PDB entry 1GGE | X-ray diffraction, 1.89 A resolution | chains B and D of the 4 polymer chains in the assembly

# Chain B (and D)
Molecule: Protein (CATALASE hpii)
Organism: Escherichia coli
Notes: EC 1.11.1.6; chain D of this document is another copy of the same molecule, construct and numbering; everything in this record applies to it too
UniProtKB: P21179 (CATE_ECOLI); residues 1-753 here = UniProt positions 1-753
Amino-acid sequence (753 residues; each row starts with the number of its first residue):
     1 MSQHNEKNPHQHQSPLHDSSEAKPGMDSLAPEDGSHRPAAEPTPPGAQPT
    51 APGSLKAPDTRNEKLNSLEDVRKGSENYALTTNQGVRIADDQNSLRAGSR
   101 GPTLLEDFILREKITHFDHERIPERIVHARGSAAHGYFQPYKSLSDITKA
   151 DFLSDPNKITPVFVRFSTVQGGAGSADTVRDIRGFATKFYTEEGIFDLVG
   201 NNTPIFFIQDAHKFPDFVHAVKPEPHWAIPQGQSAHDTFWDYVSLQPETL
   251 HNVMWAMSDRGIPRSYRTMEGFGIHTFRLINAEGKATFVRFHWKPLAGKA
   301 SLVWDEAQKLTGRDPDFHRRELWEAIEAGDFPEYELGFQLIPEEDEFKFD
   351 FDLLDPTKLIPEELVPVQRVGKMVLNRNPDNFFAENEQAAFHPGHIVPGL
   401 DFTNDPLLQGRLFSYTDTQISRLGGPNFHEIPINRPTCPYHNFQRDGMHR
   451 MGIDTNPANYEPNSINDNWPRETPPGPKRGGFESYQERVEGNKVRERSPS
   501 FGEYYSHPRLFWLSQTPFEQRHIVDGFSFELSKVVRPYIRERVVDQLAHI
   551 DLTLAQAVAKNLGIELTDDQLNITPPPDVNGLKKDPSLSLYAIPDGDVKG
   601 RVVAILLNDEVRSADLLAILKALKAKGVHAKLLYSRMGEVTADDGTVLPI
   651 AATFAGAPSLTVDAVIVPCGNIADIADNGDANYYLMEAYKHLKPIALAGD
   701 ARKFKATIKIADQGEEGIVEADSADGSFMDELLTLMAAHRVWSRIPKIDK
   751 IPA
Not modelled in the structure: 1-26
Covalently attached groups: covalent link His392-Tyr415
Metal / ion sites: cis-heme d hydroxychlorin gamma-spirolactone Fe near Tyr415 (its only coordinating residue here)
Ligand contacts:
  - cis-heme d hydroxychlorin gamma-spirolactone (HDD), molecule 1: Ile114, Phe117, Asp118
  - cis-heme d hydroxychlorin gamma-spirolactone (HDD), molecule 2: Arg125, Ile126, Val127, His128, Arg165, Ser167, Gly184, Phe185, Ala186, Val199, Gly200, Asn201, Phe206, Ala211, Phe214, Ile274, His275, Ala389, Phe391, Leu407, Gly410, Arg411, Ser414, Tyr415, Thr418, Gln419, Arg422
From the paper describing this entry:
  - catalytic residues: His128, Asn201 (citing earlier work)
  - post-translational modification sites: His392, Tyr415

# How chain B and chain D interact
Residue-residue contacts - 286 pairs, chain B then chain D:
  Asp27(B) with Asn468(D), hydrogen bond; Arg471(D), hydrogen bond (backbone-side chain)
  Ser28(B) with Asp467(D), hydrogen bond
  Leu29(B) with Pro462(D), hydrophobic; Asn463(D); Ser464(D); Asp467(D), hydrogen bond (backbone-side chain); Asn468(D)
  Ala30(B) with Ser464(D); Asp467(D), hydrogen bond (backbone-side chain)
  His36(B) with Ser464(D); Ile465(D)
  Arg37(B) with Ile465(D); Asn466(D), hydrogen bond; Asp467(D)
  Pro52(B) with Thr455(D)
  Ser54(B) with Thr455(D)
  Leu55(B) with Thr455(D)
  Val71(B) with Met451(D); Gly452(D); Ile453(D), hydrogen bond (backbone-backbone)
  Arg72(B) with Ile453(D)
  Lys73(B) with Tyr440(D), hydrogen bond (side chain-backbone); His441(D); Ile453(D), hydrogen bond (backbone-backbone); Asp454(D); Thr455(D), hydrogen bond (backbone-side chain)
  Gly74(B) with His441(D); Thr455(D)
  Ser75(B) with Asn456(D); Asn466(D), hydrogen bond; Trp469(D); Pro470(D)
  Glu76(B) with Asn466(D); Trp469(D)
  Asn77(B) with Trp469(D)
  Tyr78(B) with His441(D); Trp469(D); Pro470(D); Arg471(D), hydrogen bond (backbone-backbone)
  Ala79(B) with His441(D); Pro470(D); Arg471(D); Thr473(D)
  Leu80(B) with His441(D); Asn442(D); Phe443(D), hydrophobic; Pro470(D); Arg471(D), hydrogen bond (backbone-backbone); Glu472(D)
  Thr81(B) with Tyr440(D); His441(D), hydrogen bond (backbone-backbone); Asn442(D), hydrogen bond (backbone-side chain)
  Thr82(B) with Tyr440(D); Asn442(D)
  Asn83(B) with His429(D); Pro436(D); Tyr440(D); Asn442(D), hydrogen bond; Gln444(D), hydrogen bond
  Gln84(B) with Gly194(D); Ile195(D), hydrogen bond (backbone-backbone); His395(D), hydrogen bond; Phe428(D); His429(D); Pro436(D)
  Gly85(B) with Glu193(D); Gly194(D); Cys438(D); Pro439(D)
  Val86(B) with Glu193(D); Ile396(D); Pro398(D); Phe482(D), hydrophobic
  Arg87(B) with Thr473(D); Arg479(D), hydrogen bond (side chain-backbone); Gly480(D); Gly481(D); Phe482(D), hydrogen bond (backbone-backbone)
  Ile88(B) with Glu472(D); Thr473(D), hydrogen bond (backbone-backbone)
  Ala89(B) with Glu472(D); Thr473(D); Gly481(D); Phe482(D)
  Asp90(B) with Glu472(D)
  Asp91(B) with Glu461(D); Glu472(D), hydrogen bond (backbone-side chain)
  Gln92(B) with Glu461(D), hydrogen bond; Glu472(D), hydrogen bond
  Leu95(B) with Ser484(D)
  Ala97(B) with Val489(D), hydrophobic
  Leu105(B) with Gln409(D); Phe413(D), hydrophobic
  Glu106(B) with Phe402(D); Gln409(D), hydrogen bond; Leu412(D)
  Phe108(B) with Gly394(D); Phe402(D), hydrophobic; Phe482(D), hydrophobic
  Arg111(B) with Leu412(D), hydrogen bond (side chain-backbone); Phe413(D)
  Glu112(B) with Gln444(D), hydrogen bond
  Lys113(B) with Gln444(D)
  Thr115(B) with Ile420(D)
  His116(B) with Pro426(D); Asn427(D), hydrogen bond; Gln444(D); Arg445(D), hydrogen bond (side chain-backbone); Asp446(D); Arg450(D)
  His119(B) with Ile420(D); Pro426(D); Gly447(D)
  Glu120(B) with Arg445(D); Asp446(D); Gly447(D), hydrogen bond (backbone-backbone)
  Arg121(B) with Asp446(D), salt bridge
  Ile122(B) with Met448(D), hydrophobic
  Pro123(B) with Met448(D)
  Glu193(B) with Gly85(D); Val86(D)
  Gly194(B) with Gln84(D); Gly85(D)
  Ile195(B) with Gln84(D), hydrogen bond (backbone-backbone)
  Asp380(B) with Ile453(D); Asp454(D); Thr455(D)
  Asn381(B) with Asp454(D)
  Phe383(B) with Asp446(D); Gly447(D); Arg450(D)
  Glu385(B) with Ile453(D)
  Gln388(B) with Gly447(D); His449(D); Arg450(D), hydrogen bond (side chain-backbone)
  Gly394(B) with Phe108(D)
  His395(B) with Gln84(D)
  Ile396(B) with Val86(D)
  Pro398(B) with Val86(D)
  Phe402(B) with Glu106(D); Phe108(D), hydrophobic
  Gln409(B) with Leu105(D); Glu106(D), hydrogen bond
  Leu412(B) with Glu106(D); Arg111(D), hydrogen bond (backbone-side chain)
  Phe413(B) with Leu105(D), hydrophobic; Arg111(D)
  Ile420(B) with Thr115(D); His119(D)
  Ser421(B) with Met448(D)
  Arg422(B) with Met448(D)
  Leu423(B) with Met448(D); His449(D)
  Gly424(B) with Met448(D), hydrogen bond (backbone-side chain); His449(D)
  Pro426(B) with His116(D); His119(D)
  Asn427(B) with His116(D), hydrogen bond
  Phe428(B) with Gln84(D)
  His429(B) with Asn83(D); Gln84(D)
  Glu430(B) with Met451(D)
  Pro432(B) with Met451(D)
  Pro436(B) with Asn83(D); Gln84(D)
  Cys438(B) with Gly85(D)
  Pro439(B) with Thr81(D); Gly85(D)
  Tyr440(B) with Lys73(D); Thr81(D); Thr82(D); Asn83(D)
  His441(B) with Lys73(D); Gly74(D); Tyr78(D); Ala79(D); Leu80(D); Thr81(D), hydrogen bond (backbone-backbone)
  Asn442(B) with Leu80(D); Thr81(D), hydrogen bond (side chain-backbone); Thr82(D); Asn83(D), hydrogen bond
  Phe443(B) with Leu80(D), hydrophobic
  Gln444(B) with Asn83(D), hydrogen bond; Glu112(D), hydrogen bond; Lys113(D); His116(D)
  Arg445(B) with His116(D), hydrogen bond (backbone-side chain); Glu120(D)
  Asp446(B) with His116(D); Glu120(D); Arg121(D), salt bridge; Phe383(D)
  Gly447(B) with His119(D); Glu120(D), hydrogen bond (backbone-backbone); Phe383(D); Gln388(D)
  Met448(B) with Ile122(D), hydrophobic; Pro123(D); Ser421(D); Arg422(D); Leu423(D); Gly424(D), hydrogen bond (side chain-backbone); His449(D)
  His449(B) with Gln388(D); Asn427(D); Ile431(D); His449(D); Met451(D)
  Arg450(B) with Lys73(D); His116(D); Phe383(D); Gln388(D), hydrogen bond (backbone-side chain)
  Met451(B) with Val71(D); Glu430(D); Pro432(D); Met451(D), hydrophobic
  Gly452(B) with Val71(D); Lys73(D)
  Ile453(B) with Val71(D), hydrogen bond (backbone-backbone); Arg72(D); Lys73(D), hydrogen bond (backbone-backbone); Asp380(D); Glu385(D)
  Asp454(B) with Lys73(D), salt bridge; Asn381(D)
  Thr455(B) with Pro52(D); Ser54(D); Leu55(D); Lys73(D), hydrogen bond (backbone-backbone); Gly74(D); Asp380(D)
  Asn456(B) with Ser75(D)
  Pro457(B) with Arg37(D)
  Glu461(B) with Asp91(D); Gln92(D), hydrogen bond
  Pro462(B) with Leu29(D), hydrophobic
  Asn463(B) with Leu29(D)
  Ser464(B) with Leu29(D); Ala30(D); His36(D)
  Ile465(B) with His36(D); Arg37(D)
  Asn466(B) with Arg37(D), hydrogen bond; Ser75(D), hydrogen bond; Glu76(D)
  Asp467(B) with Ser28(D); Leu29(D), hydrogen bond (side chain-backbone); Ala30(D), hydrogen bond (side chain-backbone)
  Asn468(B) with Asp27(D); Leu29(D)
  Trp469(B) with Ser75(D); Glu76(D); Asn77(D); Tyr78(D)
  Pro470(B) with Ser75(D); Tyr78(D); Ala79(D); Leu80(D)
  Arg471(B) with Asp27(D); Ser28(D), hydrogen bond; Tyr78(D), hydrogen bond (backbone-backbone); Ala79(D); Leu80(D), hydrogen bond (backbone-backbone)
  Glu472(B) with Leu80(D); Ile88(D); Ala89(D); Asp90(D); Asp91(D), hydrogen bond (side chain-backbone); Gln92(D), hydrogen bond
  Thr473(B) with Ala79(D); Arg87(D); Ile88(D), hydrogen bond (backbone-backbone); Ala89(D)
  Pro475(B) with Ala89(D)
  Arg479(B) with Arg87(D), hydrogen bond (backbone-side chain)
  Gly480(B) with Arg87(D)
  Gly481(B) with Arg87(D); Ala89(D)
  Phe482(B) with Val86(D), hydrophobic; Arg87(D), hydrogen bond (backbone-backbone); Ala89(D); Phe108(D), hydrophobic
  Ser484(B) with Leu95(D)
  Val489(B) with Ala97(D), hydrophobic
Also at the interface, not in a pair above, chain B (126 interface residues in all): Leu68, Pro102, Ile109, Ala384, Val397, Asp401, Asn404, Gly410, Thr416, Ile431, Asn434, Lys493
Also at the interface, not in a pair above, chain D (126 interface residues in all): Leu68, Pro102, Ile109, Ala384, Val397, Asp401, Asn404, Gly410, Thr416, Asn434, Pro457, Pro475, Lys493

# Overview
The chain B/chain D interface involves 126 residues from each chain; the contacts include 62 hydrogen bonds
and 3 salt bridges. Among the polar pairs are Arg121(B)-Asp446(D), Asp454(B)-Lys73(D) and Asp27(B)-Asn468(D).
Bound to chain B: cis-heme d hydroxychlorin gamma-spirolactone. From the paper: catalytic residues His128(B)
and Asn201(B); modification sites His392(B) and Tyr415(B).
Both chains are Protein (CATALASE hpii) (Escherichia coli). Entry 1GGE (Crystal structure of catalase hpii
from escherichia coli, native structure at 1.9 A resolution) was determined by X-ray diffraction (same
publication as 1GGF, 1GGH, 1GGJ, 1GGK and 1GG9).
